9J5S - chains A and B of the 4 polymer chains in the assembly; structure by X-ray diffraction, 2.84 A resolution.

# Chain A (and B)
Name: Ras GTPase-activating protein-binding protein 1
From: Homo sapiens
Notes: EC 3.6.4.12, 3.6.4.13; chain B of this document is another copy of the same molecule, construct and numbering; everything in this record applies to it too
UniProtKB: Q13283 (G3BP1_HUMAN); numbering as in UniProt (aligned over 1-138)
Chain sequence (141 residues; each row starts with the number of its first residue; numbers below 1 keep their minus sign (Gly-2 is residue -2)):
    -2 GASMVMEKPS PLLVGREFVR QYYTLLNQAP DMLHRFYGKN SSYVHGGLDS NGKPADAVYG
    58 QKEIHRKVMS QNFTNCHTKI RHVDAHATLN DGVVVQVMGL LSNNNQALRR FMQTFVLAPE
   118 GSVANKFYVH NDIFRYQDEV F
Not modelled in the structure: -2 to -1, 118-119 (chain B: -2 to 0, 44-51, 118-119)
Sequence notes: expression tag (-2 to 0)
Curated features (UniProtKB/Swiss-Prot):
  - cross-link (Glycyl lysine isopeptide (Lys-Gly)): Lys36 (interchain with G-Cter in ubiquitin), Lys50 (interchain with G-Cter in ubiquitin), Lys59 (interchain with G-Cter in ubiquitin), Lys64 (interchain with G-Cter in ubiquitin), Lys76 (interchain with G-Cter in ubiquitin), Lys123 (interchain with G-Cter in ubiquitin)
  - natural variant: Arg78 (R78C: Found in a patient with a neurodevelopmental disorder; uncertain significance), Arg132 (R132I: Found in a patient with a neurodevelopmental disorder; uncertain significance)
  - mutagenesis: Phe15 (F15W: Decreased interaction with USP10), Phe33 (F33W: Abolished interaction with CAPRIN1 and ability to undergo liquid-liquid phase separation. Abolished interaction with USP10), Lys36 (K36R: In 10KR; abolished ubiquitination in response to heat shock, leading to decreased stress granule disassembly when associated with R-50, R-59, R-64, R-76, R-123, R-353, R-357, R-376 and R-393 ...), Lys50 (K50R: In 10KR; abolished ubiquitination in response to heat shock, leading to decreased stress granule disassembly when associated with R-36, R-59, R-64, R-76, R-123, R-353, R-357, R-376 and R-393 ...), Lys59 (K59R: In 10KR; abolished ubiquitination in response to heat shock, leading to decreased stress granule disassembly when associated with R-36, R-50, R-64, R-76, R-123, R-353, R-357, R-376 and R-393 ...), Lys64 (K64R: In 10KR; abolished ubiquitination in response to heat shock, leading to decreased stress granule disassembly when associated with R-36, R-50, R-59, R-76, R-123, R-353, R-357, R-376 and R-393 ...), Lys76 (K76R: In 10KR; abolished ubiquitination in response to heat shock, leading to decreased stress granule disassembly when associated with R-36, R-50, R-59, R-64, R-123, R-353, R-357, R-376 and R-393 ...), Lys123 (K123R: In 10KR; abolished ubiquitination in response to heat shock, leading to decreased stress granule disassembly when associated with R-36, R-50, R-59, R-64, R-76, R-353, R-357, R-376 and R-393 ...), Phe124 (F124W: Does not affect interaction with USP10)

# How chain A and chain B interact
Contacting residue pairs - 73 pairs, chain A then chain B:
  Ser39(A) with His83(B)
  Pro51(A) with His79(B)
  Ala54(A) with His83(B)
  Tyr56(A) with His83(B), hydrogen bond
  Arg78(A) with Val137(B); Phe138(B)
  His79(A) with Arg132(B); Glu136(B); Val137(B)
  Asp81(A) with Val41(B); Ile130(B); Arg132(B)
  His83(A) with Val41(B); Ile130(B)
  Ala84(A) with Asn128(B), hydrogen bond (backbone-side chain)
  Thr85(A) with Val113(B); His127(B); Asn128(B)
  Leu86(A) with Leu86(B); Asn87(B); Ala115(B), hydrophobic; His127(B)
  Asn87(A) with Leu86(B); Asn87(B)
  Val91(A) with Thr111(B)
  Gln93(A) with Met109(B); Thr111(B), hydrogen bond; Ile130(B); Arg132(B)
  Val94(A) with Met109(B)
  Met95(A) with Met109(B), hydrophobic; Arg132(B); Val137(B), hydrophobic
  Gly96(A) with Phe138(B)
  Leu97(A) with Phe138(B), hydrophobic
  Arg107(A) with Gln134(B), hydrogen bond; Phe138(B)
  Phe108(A) with Phe138(B)
  Met109(A) with Gln93(B), hydrogen bond (backbone-side chain); Met95(B), hydrophobic; Phe108(B); Met109(B), hydrophobic
  Gln110(A) with Gln93(B); Met109(B)
  Thr111(A) with Val91(B); Gln93(B), hydrogen bond (backbone-side chain); Met109(B); Thr111(B), hydrogen bond
  Val113(A) with Thr85(B); Leu86(B), hydrophobic; Val91(B), hydrophobic
  His127(A) with Ala84(B); Thr85(B), hydrogen bond (side chain-backbone)
  Asn128(A) with His83(B); Ala84(B), hydrogen bond (side chain-backbone); Thr85(B), hydrogen bond; Val91(B)
  Ile130(A) with Asp81(B); His83(B); Gln93(B)
  Arg132(A) with His79(B), hydrogen bond; Asp81(B), salt bridge; Met95(B)
  Tyr133(A) with Met95(B)
  Gln134(A) with Arg107(B), hydrogen bond; Gln134(B), hydrogen bond; Phe138(B)
  Val137(A) with Arg78(B); His79(B); Met95(B), hydrophobic
  Phe138(A) with Gly96(B); Leu97(B), hydrophobic; Arg107(B)
Other interface residues (no listed pair), chain A (35 interface residues in all): Val80, Gly89, Ala115
Other interface residues (no listed pair), chain B (32 interface residues in all): Ala54, Gly89, Leu114, Phe131

# In short
Chain A and chain B form an interface of 35 and 32 residues respectively, with 13 hydrogen bonds and 1 salt
bridge. Polar pairs include Arg132(A)-Asp81(B), Tyr56(A)-His83(B) and Ala84(A)-Asn128(B). From UniProt: 9
mutagenesis sites on chain A.
Both chains are Ras GTPase-activating protein-binding protein 1 (Homo sapiens). Entry 9J5S (Crystal structure
of human G3BP1 in complex with CHIKV nsP3 peptide) was determined by X-ray diffraction together with 9IVQ,
9IVR and 9IVS from the same study.
